1LSC - chain A; structure by X-ray diffraction, 1.70 A resolution.

Chain A:
Protein: Hen egg white lysozyme
From: Gallus gallus
Notes: EC 3.2.1.17
Reference sequence: P00698 (LYSC_CHICK); residues 1-129 here correspond to UniProt positions 19-147 (UniProt number = residue number + 18)
Amino-acid sequence (129 residues; numbered 1 to 129; the number before each row is that of its first residue):
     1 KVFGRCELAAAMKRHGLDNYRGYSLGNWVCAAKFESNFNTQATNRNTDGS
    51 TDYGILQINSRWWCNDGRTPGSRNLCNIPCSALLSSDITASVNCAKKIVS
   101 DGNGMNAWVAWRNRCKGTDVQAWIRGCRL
Disulfide bonds: Cys6-Cys127, Cys30-Cys115, Cys64-Cys80, Cys76-Cys94
UniProt features mapped onto this chain:
  - active site: Glu35, Asp52
  - binding site (substrate): Asp101

Overview:
Curated annotation (UniProt) lists active-site residues Glu35 and Asp52 and substrate-binding residue Asp101.
Chain A is Hen egg white lysozyme (Gallus gallus); the structure, The influence of temperature on lysozyme
crystals. structure and dynamics of protein and water, was determined by X-ray diffraction (same publication
as 1LSA, 1LSB, 1LSD, 1LSE and 1LSF).
